Entry 7Z0T (electron microscopy, 3.40 A resolution); this record covers chains B and G of the 7 polymer chains in the assembly.

# Chain B
Name: Formate hydrogenlyase subunit 2
Source organism: Escherichia coli K-12
Reference sequence: P0AAK1 (HYCB_ECOLI); numbering as in UniProt (aligned over 1-203)
Sequence (203 residues; row label = number of the first residue in the row):
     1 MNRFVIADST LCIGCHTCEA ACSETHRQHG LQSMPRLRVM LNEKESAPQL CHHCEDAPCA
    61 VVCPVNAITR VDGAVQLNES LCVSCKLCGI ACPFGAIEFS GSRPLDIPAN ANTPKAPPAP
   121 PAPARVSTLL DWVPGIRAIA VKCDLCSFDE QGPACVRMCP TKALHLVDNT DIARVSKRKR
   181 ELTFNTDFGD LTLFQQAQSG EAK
Disordered / not traced: 171-203
Metal / ion sites: 4Fe-4S cluster Fe site 1: Cys-12, Cys-15, Cys-18, Cys-159; 4Fe-4S cluster Fe site 2: Cys-22, Cys-143, Cys-146, Cys-155; 4Fe-4S cluster Fe site 3: Cys-51, Cys-54, Cys-59, Cys-92; 4Fe-4S cluster Fe site 4: Cys-63, Cys-82, Cys-85, Cys-88
Ligand contacts:
  - 4Fe-4S cluster (SF4), molecule 1: Val-5, Cys-22, His-26, Arg-36, Leu-37, Leu-50, Cys-143, Asp-144, Leu-145, Cys-146, Pro-153, Ala-154, Cys-155
  - 4Fe-4S cluster (SF4), molecule 2: Leu-11, Cys-12, Ile-13, Gly-14, Cys-15, His-16, Thr-17, Cys-18, Val-39, Pro-48, Cys-159, Pro-160, Thr-161, Ala-163, Leu-164
  - 4Fe-4S cluster (SF4), molecule 3: Cys-51, His-52, His-53, Cys-54, Ala-57, Pro-58, Cys-59, Val-75, Cys-92, Pro-93, Phe-94, Ala-96, Ile-97, Lys-142
  - 4Fe-4S cluster (SF4), molecule 4: Val-62, Cys-63, Pro-64, Val-65, Ala-67, Ile-68, Leu-77, Cys-82, Val-83, Ser-84, Cys-85, Lys-86, Leu-87, Cys-88, Phe-99, Ala-140

# Chain G
Name: Formate hydrogenlyase subunit 7
Source organism: Escherichia coli K-12
Reference sequence: P16433 (HYCG_ECOLI); numbering as in UniProt (aligned over 1-255)
Sequence (255 residues; row label = number of the first residue in the row):
     1 MSNLLGPRDA NGIPVPMTVD ESIASMKASL LKKIKRSAYV YRVDCGGCNG CEIEIFATLS
    61 PLFDAERFGI KVVPSPRHAD ILLFTGAVTR AMRSPALRAW QSAPDPKICI SYGACGNSGG
   121 IFHDLYCVWG GTDKIVPVDV YIPGCPPTPA ATLYGFAMAL GLLEQKIHAR GPGELDEQPA
   181 EILHGDMVQP LRVKVDREAR RLAGYRYGRQ IADDYLTQLG QGEEQVARWL EAENDPRLNE
   241 IVSHLNHVVE EARIR
Disordered / not traced: 1-3, 253-255
Metal / ion sites: 4Fe-4S cluster Fe: Cys-48, Cys-51, Cys-115, Cys-145
Ligand contacts: 4Fe-4S cluster (SF4): Gly-47, Cys-48, Gly-50, Cys-51, Gly-113, Ala-114, Cys-115, Gly-144, Cys-145, Pro-146

# How chain B and chain G interact
Residue-residue contacts (6):
  Cys-63(B) with Val-193(G)
  Pro-64(B) with Val-193(G)
  Val-65(B) with Val-193(G); Arg-197(G)
  Asn-66(B) with Val-193(G); Lys-194(G), hydrogen bond
Interface residues without a listed pair, chain B (5 interface residues in all): Pro-117
Interface residues without a listed pair, chain G (5 interface residues in all): Asn-11, Ile-13

# Overview
The chain B/chain G interface involves 5 residues from each chain; the contacts include 1 hydrogen bond. Its
one hydrogen-bonded contact is Asn-66(B)/Lys-194(G). Chain B binds 4 copies of 4Fe-4S cluster. Chain G binds
4Fe-4S cluster.
Chain B is Formate hydrogenlyase subunit 2 and chain G is Formate hydrogenlyase subunit 7, both from
Escherichia coli K-12; the structure, Structure of the Escherichia coli formate hydrogenlyase complex (aerobic
preparation, composite structure), was determined by electron microscopy together with 7Z0S from the same
study.
